3FLP - chains A and N of the 14 polymer chains in the assembly; structure by X-ray diffraction, 2.30 A resolution.

Chain A (and N):
Protein: SAP-like pentraxin
From: Limulus polyphemus
Notes: chain N of this document is another copy of the same molecule, construct and numbering; everything in this record applies to it too
UniProt: Q8WQK3 (Q8WQK3_LIMPO); residues 1-217 here correspond to UniProt positions 18-234 (UniProt number = residue number + 17)
Chain sequence (217 residues; numbered 1 to 217; the number before each row is that of its first residue):
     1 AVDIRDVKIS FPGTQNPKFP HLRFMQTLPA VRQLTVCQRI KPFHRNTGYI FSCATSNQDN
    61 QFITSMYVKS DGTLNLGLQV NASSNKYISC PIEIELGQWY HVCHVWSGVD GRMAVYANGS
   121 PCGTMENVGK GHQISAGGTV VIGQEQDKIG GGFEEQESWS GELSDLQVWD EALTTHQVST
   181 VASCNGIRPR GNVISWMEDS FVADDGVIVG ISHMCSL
Disulfide bonds: C37-C103, C90-C122, C184-C215
Ion coordination: Ca2+ site 1: D59, N60, E145, Q146, D147; Ca2+ site 2: E145, D147, E154, E157

How chain A and chain N interact:
Residue-residue contacts (10):
  M25(A) - P29(N)
  Q26(A) - Q26(N)
  Q26(A) - T27(N)  hydrogen bond (side chain-backbone)
  Q26(A) - L28(N)
  Q26(A) - P29(N)
  T27(A) - Q26(N)  hydrogen bond (backbone-side chain)
  T27(A) - T27(N)  hydrogen bond
  L28(A) - Q26(N)
  P29(A) - M25(N)
  P29(A) - Q26(N)

Overview:
Chain A and chain N each contribute 5 residues to their interface, with 3 hydrogen bonds. Among the polar
pairs are Q26(A)-T27(N) and T27(A)-T27(N). The Ca2+ site 1 is built by D59(A), N60(A), E145(A), Q146(A) and
D147(A).
Both chains are SAP-like pentraxin (Limulus polyphemus). Entry 3FLP (Crystal structure of native heptameric
SAP-like pentraxin from Limulus polyphemus) was determined by X-ray diffraction (same publication as 3FLR and
3FLT).
